Entry 3C9K (electron microscopy, 20.00 A resolution (very low resolution: no residue pairs are listed; an interface is given only as per-side residue counts)); this record covers chains A and B of the 8 polymer chains in the assembly.

== Chain A ==
Name: Histone H2A-IV
Organism: Gallus gallus
UniProtKB: P02263 (H2A4_CHICK); residues 1-128 here correspond to UniProt positions 2-129 (UniProt number = residue number + 1)
Sequence (128 residues; each row starts with the number of its first residue):
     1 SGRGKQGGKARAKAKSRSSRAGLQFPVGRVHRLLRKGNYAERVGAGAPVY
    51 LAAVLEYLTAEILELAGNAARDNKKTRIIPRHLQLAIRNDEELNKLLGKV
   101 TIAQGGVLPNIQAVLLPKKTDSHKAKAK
Disordered / not traced: 1-14, 116-128
UniProt features mapped onto this chain:
  - modified residue: S1 (N-acetylserine), K5 (N6-(2-hydroxyisobutyryl)lysine), K9 (N6-(2-hydroxyisobutyryl)lysine), K36 (N6-(2-hydroxyisobutyryl)lysine), K74 (N6-(2-hydroxyisobutyryl)lysine), K75 (N6-(2-hydroxyisobutyryl)lysine), K95 (N6-(2-hydroxyisobutyryl)lysine), K99 (N6-glutaryllysine), Q104 (N5-methylglutamine), K118 (N6-(2-hydroxyisobutyryl)lysine), K119 (N6-glutaryllysine)
  - cross-link (Glycyl lysine isopeptide (Lys-Gly)): K13 (interchain with G-Cter in ubiquitin), K15 (interchain with G-Cter in ubiquitin), K119 (interchain with G-Cter in ubiquitin)

== Chain B ==
Name: Histone H2B 7
Organism: Gallus gallus
UniProtKB: P0C1H5 (H2B7_CHICK); residues 1-125 here correspond to UniProt positions 2-126 (UniProt number = residue number + 1)
Sequence (125 residues; each row starts with the number of its first residue):
     1 PEPAKSAPAPKKGSKKAVTKTQKKGDKKRKRARKESYSIYVYKVLKQVHP
    51 DTGISSKAMSIMNSFVNDIFERIAGEASRLAHYNKRSTITSREIQTAVRL
   101 LLPGELAKHAVSEGTKAVTKYTSSK
Disordered / not traced: 1-35
UniProt features mapped onto this chain:
  - modified residue: K5 (N6-acetyllysine), K12 (N6-acetyllysine), S14 (Phosphoserine), K15 (N6-acetyllysine), K20 (N6-acetyllysine)
  - glycosylation: S112 (O-linked (GlcNAc) serine)
  - cross-link: K120 (Glycyl lysine isopeptide (Lys-Gly) (interchain with G-Cter in ubiquitin))

== Interface between chain A and chain B ==
At this resolution (20 A) residue pairs are not listed: 55 residues of chain A and 57 of chain B lie at the interface.

== In short ==
The interface between chain A and chain B involves 55 residues on one side and 57 on the other.
Chain A is Histone H2A-IV and chain B is Histone H2B 7, both from Gallus gallus; the structure, Model of
Histone Octamer Tubular Crystals, was determined by electron microscopy.
